PDB entry 5XYU | electron microscopy, 3.45 A resolution | chains A and L of the 20 polymer chains in the assembly

# Chain A
Molecule: 16S RNA
From: Mycobacterium smegmatis (strain ATCC 700084 / mc(2)155)
Sequence (1528 nucleotides; numbered 1 to 1528; the number before each row is that of its first residue):
     1 UUUUUGUUUG GAGAGUUUGA UCCUGGCUCA GGACGAACGC UGGCGGCGUG CUUAACACAU
    61 GCAAGUCGAA CGGAAAGGCC CUUUCGGGGG UACUCGAGUG GCGAACGGGU GAGUAACACG
   121 UGGGUGAUCU GCCCUGCACU UUGGGAUAAG CCUGGGAAAC UGGGUCUAAU ACCGAAUACA
   181 CCCUGCUGGU CGCAUGGCCU GGUAGGGGAA AGCUUUUGCG GUGUGGGAUG GGCCCGCGGC
   241 CUAUCAGCUU GUUGGUGGGG UGAUGGCCUA CCAAGGCGAC GACGGGUAGC CGGCCUGAGA
   301 GGGUGACCGG CCACACUGGG ACUGAGAUAC GGCCCAGACU CCUACGGGAG GCAGCAGUGG
   361 GGAAUAUUGC ACAAUGGGCG CAAGCCUGAU GCAGCGACGC CGCGUGAGGG AUGACGGCCU
   421 UCGGGUUGUA AACCUCUUUC AGCACAGACG AAGCGCAAGU GACGGUAUGU GCAGAAGAAG
   481 GACCGGCCAA CUACGUGCCA GCAGCCGCGG UAAUACGUAG GGUCCGAGCG UUGUCCGGAA
   541 UUACUGGGCG UAAAGAGCUC GUAGGUGGUU UGUCGCGUUG UUCGUGAAAA CUCACAGCUU
   601 AACUGUGGGC GUGCGGGCGA UACGGGCAGA CUAGAGUACU GCAGGGGAGA CUGGAAUUCC
   661 UGGUGUAGCG GUGGAAUGCG CAGAUAUCAG GAGGAACACC GGUGGCGAAG GCGGGUCUCU
   721 GGGCAGUAAC UGACGCUGAG GAGCGAAAGC GUGGGGAGCG AACAGGAUUA GAUACCCUGG
   781 UAGUCCACGC CGUAAACGGU GGGUACUAGG UGUGGGUUUC CUUCCUUGGG AUCCGUGCCG
   841 UAGCUAACGC AUUAAGUACC CCGCCUGGGG AGUACGGCCG CAAGGCUAAA ACUCAAAGGA
   901 AUUGACGGGG GCCCGCACAA GCGGCGGAGC AUGUGGAUUA AUUCGAUGCA ACGCGAAGAA
   961 CCUUACCUGG GUUUGACAUG CACAGGACGC CGGCAGAGAU GUCGGUUCCC UUGUGGCCUG
  1021 UGUGCAGGUG GUGCAUGGCU GUCGUCAGCU CGUGUCGUGA GAUGUUGGGU UAAGUCCCGC
  1081 AACGAGCGCA ACCCUUGUCU CAUGUUGCCA GCACGUUAUG GUGGGGACUC GUGAGAGACU
  1141 GCCGGGGUCA ACUCGGAGGA AGGUGGGGAU GACGUCAAGU CAUCAUGCCC CUUAUGUCCA
  1201 GGGCUUCACA CAUGCUACAA UGGCCGGUAC AAAGGGCUGC GAUGCCGUGA GGUGGAGCGA
  1261 AUCCUUUCAA AGCCGGUCUC AGUUCGGAUC GGGGUCUGCA ACUCGACCCC GUGAAGUCGG
  1321 AGUCGCUAGU AAUCGCAGAU CAGCAACGCU GCGGUGAAUA CGUUCCCGGG CCUUGUACAC
  1381 ACCGCCCGUC ACGUCAUGAA AGUCGGUAAC ACCCGAAGCC GGUGGCCUAA CCCUUGUGGA
  1441 GGGAGCCGUC GAAGGUGGGA UCGGCGAUUG GGACGAAGUC GUAACAAGGU AGCCGUACCG
  1501 GAAGGUGCGG CUGGAUCACC UCCUUUCU
Disordered / not traced: 1-8, 75-95, 161-163, 215-217, 420-426, 451-458, 494, 628, 820-827, 980-992, 1005-1024, 1066-1080, 1113-1123, 1144-1151, 1266-1268, 1434-1438, 1457, 1516-1528
Ion coordination: Mg2+ site 1 near U17 (its only coordinating residue here); Mg2+ site 2 near G25 (its only coordinating residue here); Mg2+ site 3 near A105 (its only coordinating residue here); Mg2+ site 4: A112, G113, G289; Mg2+ site 5: G299, G538; Mg2+ site 6 near A315 (its only coordinating residue here); Mg2+ site 7: C330, C352; Mg2+ site 8 near A540 (its only coordinating residue here); Mg2+ site 9: A552, A553, A554; Mg2+ site 10 near C558 (its only coordinating residue here); Mg2+ site 11 near A728 (its only coordinating residue here); Mg2+ site 12: A739, G740; 16 more Mg2+ sites not listed

# Chain L
Protein: 30S ribosomal protein S12
From: Mycobacterium smegmatis (strain ATCC 700084 / mc(2)155)
UniProt: A0QS96 (RS12_MYCS2); residue numbers follow UniProt; this construct covers 1-124
Amino-acid sequence (124 residues; numbered 1 to 124; the number before each row is that of its first residue):
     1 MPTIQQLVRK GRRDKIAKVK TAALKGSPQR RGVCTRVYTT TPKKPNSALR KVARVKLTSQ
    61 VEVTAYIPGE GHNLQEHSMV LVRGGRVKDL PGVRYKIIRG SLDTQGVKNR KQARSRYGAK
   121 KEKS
Disordered / not traced: 1
UniProt features mapped onto this chain:
  - modified residue: Asp89 (3-methylthioaspartic acid)

# Interface between chain A and chain L
Contacting residue pairs - 114 pairs, chain A then chain L:
  G26(A) - Lys15(L)  salt bridge to the phosphate
  U28(A) - Lys20(L)  salt bridge to the phosphate
  A36(A) - Pro28(L)  base contact
  A37(A) - Pro28(L)  sugar contact
  A37(A) - Gln29(L)  hydrogen bond to the sugar
  C38(A) - Gln29(L)  sugar contact
  C38(A) - Ile98(L)  sugar contact
  C38(A) - Ser101(L)  hydrogen bond to the phosphate
  G39(A) - Ser101(L)  hydrogen bond to the phosphate
  G39(A) - Ser115(L)  hydrogen bond to the sugar
  G39(A) - Gly118(L)  sugar contact
  C40(A) - Arg114(L)  sugar contact
  C40(A) - Ser115(L)  sugar contact
  C40(A) - Ala119(L)  sugar contact
  C40(A) - Lys120(L)  salt bridge to the phosphate
  C40(A) - Lys121(L)  phosphate contact
  U41(A) - Lys121(L)  hydrogen bond to the phosphate
  G362(A) - Thr58(L)  phosphate contact
  A363(A) - Ser27(L)  hydrogen bond to the base
  A363(A) - Pro28(L)  base contact
  A363(A) - Gln29(L)  sugar contact
  A363(A) - Arg30(L)  phosphate contact
  A363(A) - Arg31(L)  hydrogen bond to the phosphate
  A363(A) - Thr58(L)  hydrogen bond to the phosphate
  A363(A) - Leu81(L)  sugar contact
  G480(A) - Lys121(L)  sugar contact
  G481(A) - Arg114(L)  salt bridge to the phosphate
  G481(A) - Ser115(L)  phosphate contact
  G481(A) - Lys121(L)  salt bridge to the phosphate
  A482(A) - Ala113(L)  phosphate contact
  A482(A) - Arg114(L)  hydrogen bond to the phosphate
  A482(A) - Ser115(L)  hydrogen bond to the phosphate
  C483(A) - Ala113(L)  phosphate contact
  C483(A) - Arg116(L)  salt bridge to the phosphate
  C498(A) - Pro45(L)  base contact
  C498(A) - Ser47(L)  hydrogen bond to the base
  C499(A) - Ser47(L)  hydrogen bond to the phosphate
  A500(A) - Ala48(L)  phosphate contact
  A500(A) - Leu49(L)  hydrogen bond to the phosphate
  A500(A) - Glu70(L)  hydrogen bond to the sugar
  G501(A) - Arg50(L)  hydrogen bond to the base
  G501(A) - Lys51(L)  salt bridge to the phosphate
  G501(A) - Gly69(L)  phosphate contact
  G501(A) - Glu70(L)  phosphate contact
  G501(A) - Gly71(L)  hydrogen bond to the phosphate
  C502(A) - Arg50(L)  base contact
  C502(A) - Tyr66(L)  hydrogen bond to the phosphate
  C502(A) - Pro68(L)  phosphate contact
  C502(A) - Gly69(L)  hydrogen bond to the phosphate
  C502(A) - Asp89(L)  hydrogen bond to the base
  C502(A) - Tyr117(L)  hydrogen bond to the phosphate
  A503(A) - Val87(L)  base contact
  A503(A) - Asp89(L)  hydrogen bond to the base
  A503(A) - Arg116(L)  salt bridge to the phosphate
  A503(A) - Tyr117(L)  phosphate contact
  C505(A) - Lys88(L)  phosphate contact
  G507(A) - Asn46(L)  hydrogen bond to the base
  G507(A) - Asp89(L)  base contact
  C508(A) - Asn46(L)  hydrogen bond to the base
  G509(A) - Asn46(L)  base contact
  G509(A) - Ser47(L)  hydrogen bond to the base
  G509(A) - Ala48(L)  base contact
  G517(A) - Glu70(L)  sugar contact
  G517(A) - Arg110(L)  salt bridge to the phosphate
  U518(A) - Arg110(L)  phosphate contact
  U518(A) - Lys111(L)  hydrogen bond to the phosphate
  U518(A) - Gln112(L)  hydrogen bond to the phosphate
  A519(A) - Lys111(L)  phosphate contact
  A519(A) - Gln112(L)  base contact
  G530(A) - Arg116(L)  sugar contact
  U531(A) - Arg83(L)  hydrogen bond to the sugar
  U531(A) - Arg116(L)  sugar contact
  U532(A) - Pro28(L)  hydrogen bond to the sugar
  U532(A) - Gln29(L)  hydrogen bond to the base
  U532(A) - Arg83(L)  hydrogen bond to the sugar
  U532(A) - Gly84(L)  phosphate contact
  U532(A) - Gly85(L)  phosphate contact
  G533(A) - Thr21(L)  phosphate contact
  G533(A) - Leu24(L)  sugar contact
  G533(A) - Gly26(L)  sugar contact
  G533(A) - Ser27(L)  sugar contact
  G533(A) - Pro28(L)  sugar contact
  G533(A) - Gly85(L)  phosphate contact
  U534(A) - Val19(L)  phosphate contact
  U541(A) - Lys15(L)  hydrogen bond to the base
  U542(A) - Arg12(L)  hydrogen bond to the sugar
  U542(A) - Arg13(L)  hydrogen bond to the sugar
  U542(A) - Asp14(L)  sugar contact
  U542(A) - Lys15(L)  base contact
  A543(A) - Arg12(L)  hydrogen bond to the base
  C544(A) - Arg12(L)  salt bridge to the phosphate
  G547(A) - Pro2(L)  base contact
  G547(A) - Arg12(L)  hydrogen bond to the base
  G548(A) - Pro2(L)  base contact
  G565(A) - Gln5(L)  sugar contact
  C861(A) - Thr3(L)  base contact
  C861(A) - Gln5(L)  phosphate contact
  C862(A) - Thr3(L)  hydrogen bond to the phosphate
  C862(A) - Gln5(L)  phosphate contact
  C862(A) - Gln6(L)  phosphate contact
  C862(A) - Arg9(L)  salt bridge to the phosphate
  G863(A) - Gln6(L)  hydrogen bond to the phosphate
  G863(A) - Arg9(L)  salt bridge to the phosphate
  C864(A) - Gln6(L)  base contact
  U866(A) - Lys15(L)  sugar contact
  G867(A) - Lys15(L)  phosphate contact
  U893(A) - Gly92(L)  phosphate contact
  U893(A) - Arg94(L)  salt bridge to the phosphate
  C894(A) - Pro91(L)  phosphate contact
  A895(A) - Lys43(L)  salt bridge to the phosphate
  A895(A) - Lys44(L)  salt bridge to the phosphate
  C1395(A) - Arg54(L)  salt bridge to the phosphate
  C1474(A) - Pro91(L)  sugar contact
  G1475(A) - Lys43(L)  phosphate contact
Other interface residues (no listed pair), chain A (57 interface residues in all): C27, U242, G504, G564, U1394, A1476
Other interface residues (no listed pair), chain L (65 interface residues in all): Ile4, Leu7, Lys18, Gly100, Leu102, Asn109

# Summary
Chain A and chain L form an interface of 57 and 65 residues respectively, with 37 hydrogen bonds and 16 salt
bridges. Polar contacts include A363(A)-Ser27(L), C498(A)-Ser47(L) and G501(A)-Arg50(L). A112(A), G113(A) and
G289(A) form the Mg2+ site 4.
Chain A is 16S RNA and chain L is 30S ribosomal protein S12, both from Mycobacterium smegmatis (strain ATCC
700084 / mc(2)155); the structure, Small subunit of Mycobacterium smegmatis ribosome, was determined by
electron microscopy, deposited together with 5XYM.
